4KS0 - chains A and B; structure by X-ray diffraction, 2.80 A resolution.

# Chain A (and B)
Molecule: Pyruvate kinase
From: Trypanosoma cruzi
Notes: EC 2.7.1.40; chain B of this document is another copy of the same molecule, construct and numbering; everything in this record applies to it too
UniProtKB: Q4D9Z4 (Q4D9Z4_TRYCC); residue numbers follow UniProt; this construct covers 1-499
Sequence (519 residues; row label = number of the first residue in the row; numbers below 1 keep their minus sign (Met-19 is residue -19)):
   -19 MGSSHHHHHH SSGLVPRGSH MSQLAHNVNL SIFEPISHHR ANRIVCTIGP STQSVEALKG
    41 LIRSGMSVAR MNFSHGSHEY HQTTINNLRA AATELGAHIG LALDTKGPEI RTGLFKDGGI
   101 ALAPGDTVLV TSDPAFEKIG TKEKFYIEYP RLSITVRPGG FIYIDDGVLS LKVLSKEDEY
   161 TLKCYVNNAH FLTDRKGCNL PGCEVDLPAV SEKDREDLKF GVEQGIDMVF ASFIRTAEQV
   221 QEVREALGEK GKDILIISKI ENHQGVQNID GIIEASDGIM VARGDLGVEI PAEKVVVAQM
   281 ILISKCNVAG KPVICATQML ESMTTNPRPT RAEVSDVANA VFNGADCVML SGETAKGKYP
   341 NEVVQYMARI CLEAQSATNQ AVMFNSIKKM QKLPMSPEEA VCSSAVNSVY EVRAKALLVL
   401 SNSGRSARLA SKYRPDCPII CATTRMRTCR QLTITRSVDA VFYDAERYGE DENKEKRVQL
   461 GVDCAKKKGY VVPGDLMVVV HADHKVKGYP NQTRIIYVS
Disordered / not traced: -19 to 0, 93-125 (chain B: -19 to 0)
Differences from the reference sequence: expression tag (-19 to 0)
Metal / ion sites: K+: Asn52, Ser54, Asp84, Thr85, Ser212; Mg2+: Glu241, Asp265 (together with oxalate ion)
Small-molecule neighbours:
  - 2,6-di-O-phosphono-beta-D-fructofuranose (FDP): Leu400, Ser401, Asn402, Ser403, Gly404, Arg405, Ser406, Lys454, Arg457, Val480, His481, Ala482, Val486, Lys487, Gly488, Tyr489, Pro490
  - oxalate ion (OXL): Arg50, Lys239, Glu241, Met260, Ala262, Arg263, Gly264, Asp265, Thr297
Reported in the primary citation:
  - conformationally variable residues (domain motion, order/disorder transition): Arg430 to Thr433, Ala482 to Gly488
  - binding site for 2,6-di-O-phosphono-beta-D-fructofuranose: Ala482, Gly488, Pro490
  - self-association interface (contacts with another copy of this molecule); pairs are residue here / residue on that copy: Asp483-Arg494 (salt bridge)
  - binding site for oxalate ion: Arg263 to Glu269

# How chain A and chain B interact
Contacting residue pairs - 58 pairs, chain A then chain B:
  Lys368(A) - Asn387(B)  hydrogen bond
  Lys368(A) - Glu391(B)  salt bridge
  Leu373(A) - Arg393(B)
  Pro374(A) - Glu391(B)
  Pro374(A) - Val392(B)
  Met375(A) - Glu391(B)  hydrogen bond (backbone-backbone)
  Met375(A) - Val392(B)
  Pro377(A) - Leu476(B)  hydrophobic
  Pro377(A) - Ile495(B)
  Pro377(A) - Tyr497(B)
  Ala380(A) - Ser388(B)
  Ala380(A) - Glu391(B)
  Ala380(A) - Val392(B)  hydrophobic
  Ala380(A) - Ile495(B)  hydrophobic
  Val381(A) - Ile495(B)  hydrophobic
  Ser383(A) - Glu391(B)  hydrogen bond
  Ser384(A) - Ser384(B)
  Ser384(A) - Asn387(B)  hydrogen bond
  Ser384(A) - Ser388(B)  hydrogen bond
  Ser384(A) - Glu391(B)  hydrogen bond
  Asn387(A) - Lys368(B)  hydrogen bond
  Asn387(A) - Ser384(B)  hydrogen bond
  Ser388(A) - Ser384(B)  hydrogen bond
  Glu391(A) - Lys368(B)  salt bridge
  Glu391(A) - Leu373(B)
  Glu391(A) - Pro374(B)
  Glu391(A) - Met375(B)  hydrogen bond (backbone-backbone)
  Glu391(A) - Ala380(B)
  Glu391(A) - Ser383(B)  hydrogen bond
  Glu391(A) - Ser384(B)  hydrogen bond
  Val392(A) - Pro374(B)
  Val392(A) - Met375(B)
  Val392(A) - Ala380(B)  hydrophobic
  Arg393(A) - Leu373(B)
  Arg393(A) - Pro374(B)
  Leu476(A) - Pro377(B)  hydrophobic
  Asp483(A) - Arg494(B)  salt bridge
  Lys485(A) - Ser499(B)
  Tyr489(A) - Tyr497(B)
  Asn491(A) - Thr493(B)
  Asn491(A) - Arg494(B)
  Asn491(A) - Ile495(B)  hydrogen bond (backbone-backbone)
  Gln492(A) - Gln492(B)  hydrogen bond
  Gln492(A) - Thr493(B)
  Gln492(A) - Arg494(B)
  Thr493(A) - Asn491(B)
  Thr493(A) - Gln492(B)
  Thr493(A) - Thr493(B)  hydrogen bond (backbone-backbone)
  Arg494(A) - Asp483(B)  salt bridge
  Arg494(A) - Asn491(B)
  Arg494(A) - Gln492(B)
  Ile495(A) - Ala380(B)  hydrophobic
  Ile495(A) - Val381(B)  hydrophobic
  Ile495(A) - Asn491(B)  hydrogen bond (backbone-backbone)
  Ile496(A) - Asp483(B)
  Ile496(A) - Asn491(B)
  Tyr497(A) - Pro377(B)
  Tyr497(A) - Tyr489(B)
Also at the interface, not in a pair above, chain A (27 interface residues in all): Ser376, Tyr390
Also at the interface, not in a pair above, chain B (27 interface residues in all): Ser376, Tyr390, Ile496

# Summary
The chain A/chain B interface involves 27 residues from each chain; the contacts include 16 hydrogen bonds and
4 salt bridges. Polar contacts include Lys368(A)-Glu391(B), Asp483(A)-Arg494(B) and Lys368(A)-Asn387(B).
Ligands of chain A: oxalate ion and 2,6-di-O-phosphono-beta-D-fructofuranose. From the paper: a binding site
for 2,6-di-O-phosphono-beta-D-fructofuranose at Ala482(A), Gly488(A) and Pro490(A); a binding site for oxalate
ion at Arg263(A).
Chain A and chain B are both Pyruvate kinase (Trypanosoma cruzi); the structure, Pyruvate kinase (PYK) from
Trypanosoma cruzi in the presence of Magnesium, oxalate and F26BP, was determined by X-ray diffraction
together with 4KRZ from the same study.
